7V35 - chains B and C of the 6 polymer chains in the assembly; structure by electron microscopy, 3.40 A resolution.

[Chain B]
Name: Guanine nucleotide-binding protein G(I)/G(S)/G(T) subunit beta-1
From: Rattus norvegicus
UniProtKB: P54311 (GBB1_RAT); residues 2-340 here = UniProt positions 2-340
Chain sequence (345 residues; numbered -4 to 340; the number before each row is that of its first residue; numbers below 1 keep their minus sign (Met-4 is residue -4)):
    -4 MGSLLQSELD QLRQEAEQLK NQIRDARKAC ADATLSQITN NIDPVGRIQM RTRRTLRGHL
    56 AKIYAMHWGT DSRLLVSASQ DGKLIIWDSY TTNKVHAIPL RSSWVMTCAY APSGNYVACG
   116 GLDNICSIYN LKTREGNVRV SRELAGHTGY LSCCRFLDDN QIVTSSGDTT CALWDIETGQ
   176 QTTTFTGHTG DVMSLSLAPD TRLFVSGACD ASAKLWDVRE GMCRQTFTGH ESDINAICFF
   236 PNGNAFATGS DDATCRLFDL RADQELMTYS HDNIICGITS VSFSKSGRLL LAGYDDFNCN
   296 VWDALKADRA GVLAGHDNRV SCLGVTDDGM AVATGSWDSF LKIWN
Unresolved in the structure: -4 to 2
Differences from the reference sequence: initiating methionine (-4); expression tag (-3 to 1)
UniProt features mapped onto this chain:
  - modified residue: Ser2 (N-acetylserine), His266 (Phosphohistidine)

[Chain C]
Name: Guanine nucleotide-binding protein G(I)/G(S)/G(O) subunit gamma-2
From: Bos taurus
UniProtKB: P63212 (GBG2_BOVIN); residue numbers follow UniProt; this construct covers 1-71
Chain sequence (71 residues; numbered 1 to 71; the number before each row is that of its first residue):
     1 MASNNTASIA QARKLVEQLK MEANIDRIKV SKAAADLMAY CEAHAKEDPL LTPVPASENP
    61 FREKKFFCAI L
Unresolved in the structure: 1-13, 63-71
UniProt features mapped onto this chain:
  - modified residue: Ala2 (N-acetylalanine), Cys68 (Cysteine methyl ester)
  - lipidation: Cys68 (S-geranylgeranyl cysteine)

[Chain B / chain C interface]
Contacting residue pairs (48):
  Leu14(B) with Leu19(C), hydrophobic
  Arg22(B) with Arg27(C)
  Cys25(B) with Arg27(C); Lys29(C), hydrogen bond (backbone-side chain)
  Ala28(B) with Val30(C)
  Ile33(B) with Ala34(C), hydrophobic
  Thr34(B) with Met38(C)
  Ile37(B) with Met38(C), hydrophobic
  Val40(B) with Leu51(C), hydrophobic
  Met45(B) with Leu50(C), hydrophobic
  Arg48(B) with Phe61(C), hydrogen bond (side chain-backbone)
  Arg49(B) with Phe61(C); Arg62(C), hydrogen bond (side chain-backbone)
  Ser84(B) with Phe61(C)
  Tyr85(B) with Pro60(C), hydrophobic; Phe61(C), hydrophobic
  Met217(B) with Gln18(C)
  Cys218(B) with Gln18(C); Glu22(C), hydrogen bond
  Arg219(B) with Glu22(C)
  Gln220(B) with Ile25(C)
  Thr221(B) with Glu22(C)
  Phe235(B) with Leu37(C), hydrophobic; Tyr40(C), hydrophobic; Cys41(C), hydrophobic
  Pro236(B) with Tyr40(C), hydrogen bond (backbone-side chain)
  Asn237(B) with Tyr40(C), hydrogen bond (backbone-side chain)
  Asp254(B) with Ala33(C)
  Arg256(B) with Ile25(C); Arg27(C)
  Ala257(B) with Arg27(C)
  Asp258(B) with Ile25(C); Arg27(C)
  Gln259(B) with Val30(C)
  Leu261(B) with Val30(C), hydrophobic
  Ser279(B) with Asp48(C), hydrogen bond; Leu50(C)
  Lys280(B) with His44(C), hydrogen bond; Asp48(C)
  Ser281(B) with His44(C); Asp48(C), hydrogen bond (backbone-side chain)
  Leu284(B) with Leu50(C), hydrophobic
  Leu300(B) with Met38(C), hydrophobic
  Gly324(B) with Pro49(C); Leu50(C)
  Met325(B) with Phe61(C), hydrophobic
  Ala326(B) with Phe61(C), hydrophobic
  Asn340(B) with Phe61(C)
Other interface residues (no listed pair), chain B (45 interface residues in all): Glu3, Leu7, Ala21, Ala26, Asp27, Leu30, Ile43, Leu252, Asp323
Other interface residues (no listed pair), chain C (27 interface residues in all): Lys14, Leu15, Ser31, Asp36, Ala45, Glu47

[In short]
The interface between chain B and chain C involves 45 residues on one side and 27 on the other, with 9
hydrogen bonds. Polar contacts include Cys25(B)-Lys29(C), Arg48(B)-Phe61(C) and Arg49(B)-Arg62(C).
Chain B is Guanine nucleotide-binding protein G(I)/G(S)/G(T) subunit beta-1 (Rattus norvegicus) and chain C is
Guanine nucleotide-binding protein G(I)/G(S)/G(O) subunit gamma-2 (Bos taurus); the structure, Cryo-EM
structure of the GIPR/GLP-1R/GCGR triagonist peptide 20-bound human GCGR-Gs complex, was determined by
electron microscopy, deposited together with 7FIM, 7FIN, 7FIY, 7VAB, 7VBH and 7VBI.
